Entry 3CLP (X-ray diffraction, 2.00 A resolution); this record covers chains A and C.

== Chain A (and C) ==
Protein: Mll3241 protein
Source organism: Rhizobium loti
Notes: fragment: cyclic-nucleotide binding domain; chain C of this document is another copy of the same molecule, construct and numbering; everything in this record applies to it too
UniProtKB: Q98GN8 (Q98GN8_RHILO); numbering as in UniProt (aligned over 216-355)
Amino-acid sequence (140 residues; each row starts with the number of its first residue):
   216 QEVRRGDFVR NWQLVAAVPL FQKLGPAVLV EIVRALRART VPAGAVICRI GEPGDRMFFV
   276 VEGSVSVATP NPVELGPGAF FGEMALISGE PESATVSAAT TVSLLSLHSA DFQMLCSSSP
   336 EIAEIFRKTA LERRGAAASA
Unresolved in the structure: 216-217, 350-355 (chain C: 216-217, 351-355)
Construct notes: engineered mutation Glu307 (Arg in Q98GN8)
UniProt features mapped onto this chain:
  - binding site (3',5'-cyclic AMP): Gly297, Glu298, Arg348
  - mutagenesis: Trp227 (W227A: Loss of channel activity), Arg348 (R348A: Loss of cAMP binding. Loss of channel activity)
Residues lining bound ligands: adenosine-3',5'-cyclic-monophosphate (CMP): Cys263, Val282, Thr284, Val288, Leu290, Phe295, Phe296, Gly297, Glu298, Met299, Ala300, Pro306, Glu307, Ser308, Ala309, Val311, Arg348
Reported in the primary citation:
  - binding site for adenosine-3',5'-cyclic-monophosphate: Val282, Thr284, Val288, Arg348
  - contacts within the chain: Gly266-Glu307 (backbone contact)

== Interface between chain A and chain C ==
Pairs across the interface (18; chain A residue first):
  Val218(A) - Pro241(C)
  Phe223(A) - Trp227(C)  hydrophobic
  Phe223(A) - Pro241(C)  hydrophobic
  Phe223(A) - Val245(C)  hydrophobic
  Val224(A) - Leu244(C)  hydrophobic
  Trp227(A) - Phe223(C)  hydrophobic
  Trp227(A) - Trp227(C)
  Phe236(A) - Arg220(C)  hydrogen bond (backbone-side chain)
  Gln237(A) - Arg220(C)  hydrogen bond (backbone-side chain)
  Leu239(A) - Arg220(C)  hydrogen bond (backbone-side chain)
  Pro241(A) - Val218(C)
  Pro241(A) - Phe223(C)  hydrophobic
  Pro241(A) - Arg249(C)
  Ala242(A) - Arg249(C)
  Leu244(A) - Val224(C)  hydrophobic
  Val245(A) - Phe223(C)  hydrophobic
  Val245(A) - Val245(C)  hydrophobic
  Arg249(A) - Pro241(C)
Also at the interface, not in a pair above, chain A (14 interface residues in all): Arg219, Arg220
Also at the interface, not in a pair above, chain C (11 interface residues in all): Leu239, Ala242

== Summary ==
The interface between chain A and chain C involves 14 residues on one side and 11 on the other; the contacts
include 3 hydrogen bonds. Polar pairs include Phe236(A)-Arg220(C), Gln237(A)-Arg220(C) and
Leu239(A)-Arg220(C). From the paper: a binding site for adenosine-3',5'-cyclic-monophosphate at Val282(A),
Thr284(A) and Val288(A) among others; contacts within the chain involving Gly266(A) and Glu307(A).
Chain A and chain C are both Mll3241 protein (Rhizobium loti); the structure, M. loti cyclic-nucleotide
binding domain mutant 2, was determined by X-ray diffraction (same publication as 3CL1 and 3CO2).
